Entry 9JQN (electron microscopy, 3.03 A resolution); this record covers chains C and D of the 12 polymer chains in the assembly.

== Chain C ==
Name: V(D)J recombination-activating protein 1
From: Mus musculus
Notes: EC 3.1.-.-, 2.3.2.27
UniProt: P15919 (RAG1_MOUSE); residues 1-1040 here = UniProt positions 1-1040
Sequence (1040 residues; row label = number of the first residue in the row):
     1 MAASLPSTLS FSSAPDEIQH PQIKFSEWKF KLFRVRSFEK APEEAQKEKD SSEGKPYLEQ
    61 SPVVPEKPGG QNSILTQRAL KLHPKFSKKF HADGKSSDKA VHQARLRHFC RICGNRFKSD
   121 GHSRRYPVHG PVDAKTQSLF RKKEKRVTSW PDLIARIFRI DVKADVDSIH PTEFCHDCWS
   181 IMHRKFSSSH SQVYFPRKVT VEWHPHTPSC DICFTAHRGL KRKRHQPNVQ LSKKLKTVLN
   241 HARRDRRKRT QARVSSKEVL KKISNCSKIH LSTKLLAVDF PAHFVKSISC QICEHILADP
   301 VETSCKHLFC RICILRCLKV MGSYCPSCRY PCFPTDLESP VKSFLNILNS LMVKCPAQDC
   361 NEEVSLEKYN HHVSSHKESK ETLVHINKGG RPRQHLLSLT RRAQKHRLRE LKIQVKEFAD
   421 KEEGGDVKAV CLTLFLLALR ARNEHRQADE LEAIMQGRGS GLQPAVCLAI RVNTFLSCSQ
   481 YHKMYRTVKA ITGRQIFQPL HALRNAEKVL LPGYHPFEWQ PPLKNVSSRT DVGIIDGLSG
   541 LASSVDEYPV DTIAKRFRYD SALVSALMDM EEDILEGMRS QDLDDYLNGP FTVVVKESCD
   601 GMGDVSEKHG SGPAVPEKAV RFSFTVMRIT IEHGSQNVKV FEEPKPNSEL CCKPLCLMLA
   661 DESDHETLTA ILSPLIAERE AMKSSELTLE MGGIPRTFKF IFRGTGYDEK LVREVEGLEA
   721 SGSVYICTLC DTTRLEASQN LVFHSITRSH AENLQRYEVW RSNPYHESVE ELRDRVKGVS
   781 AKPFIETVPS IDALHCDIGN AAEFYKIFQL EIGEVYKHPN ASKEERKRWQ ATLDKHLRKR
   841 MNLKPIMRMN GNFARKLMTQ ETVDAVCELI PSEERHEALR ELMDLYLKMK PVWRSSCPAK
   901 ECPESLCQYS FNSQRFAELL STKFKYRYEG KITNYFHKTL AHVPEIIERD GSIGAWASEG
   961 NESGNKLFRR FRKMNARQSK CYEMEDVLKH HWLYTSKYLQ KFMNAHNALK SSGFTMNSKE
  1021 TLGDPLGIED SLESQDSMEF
Unresolved in the structure: 1-460, 1008-1040
Bound ions: Ca2+: Asp-600 (shared with 1 residue of chain G); Zn2+: Cys-727, Cys-730, His-937, His-942
UniProt features mapped onto this chain:
  - zinc finger: Cys-290 to Arg-329 (RING-type), Leu-351 to Lys-380 (RAG1-type)
  - DNA-binding region: Gly-389 to Gln-456 (NBD)
  - binding site (Zn(2+)): Cys-266, His-270, Cys-290, Cys-293, His-295, Cys-305, His-307, Cys-310, Cys-313, Cys-325, Cys-328, Cys-355, Cys-360, His-372, His-376
  - binding site (a divalent metal cation): Asp-600, Asp-708, Glu-962
  - site: Trp-893 (Essential for DNA hairpin formation, participates in base-stacking interactions near the cleavage site)
  - cross-link: Lys-233 (Glycyl lysine isopeptide (Lys-Gly) (interchain with G-Cter in ubiquitin))
  - mutagenesis: Lys-233 (K233M: Abolishes autoubiquitination), His-307 (H307A: Displays lower E3 ligase activity and affects the joining step of V(D)J recombination), Cys-325 (C325G: Loss of E3 ligase activity and affects the joining step of V(D)J recombination), Arg-391 (R391A: Defects in converting nicked products to hairpins; R391L: Impairs DNA-binding and hairpin formation while maintaining some nicking activity), Arg-393 (R393A: Impairs DNA-binding and hairpin formation while maintaining some nicking activity), Arg-401 (R401A: Allows robust hairpin activity), Arg-402 (R402A: Defects in converting nicked products to hairpins), Lys-405 (K405A: Reduced hairpin activity), His-406 (H406A: Allows robust hairpin activity), Arg-407 (R407A: Impairs DNA-binding and reduces hairpin formation without affecting nicking activity), Asn-443 (N443A: Impairs DNA-binding; when associated with A-445), His-445 (H445A: Impairs DNA-binding; when associated with A-443), 23 further mutagenesis entries in UniProt

== Chain D ==
Name: V(D)J recombination-activating protein 2
From: Mus musculus
UniProt: P21784 (RAG2_MOUSE); residue numbers follow UniProt; this construct covers 1-527
Sequence (527 residues; row label = number of the first residue in the row):
     1 MSLQMVTVGH NIALIQPGFS LMNFDGQVFF FGQKGWPKRS CPTGVFHFDI KQNHLKLKPA
    61 IFSKDSCYLP PLRYPATCSY KGSIDSDKHQ YIIHGGKTPN NELSDKIYIM SVACKNNKKV
   121 TFRCTEKDLV GDVPEPRYGH SIDVVYSRGK SMGVLFGGRS YMPSTQRTTE KWNSVADCLP
   181 HVFLIDFEFG CATSYILPEL QDGLSFHVSI ARNDTVYILG GHSLASNIRP ANLYRIRVDL
   241 PLGTPAVNCT VLPGGISVSS AILTQTNNDE FVIVGGYQLE NQKRMVCSLV SLGDNTIEIS
   301 EMETPDWTSD IKHSKIWFGS NMGNGTIFLG IPGDNKQAMS EAFYFYTLRC SEEDLSEDQK
   361 IVSNSQTSTE DPGDSTPFED SEEFCFSAEA TSFDGDDEFD TYNEDDEDDE SVTGYWITCC
   421 PTCDVDINTW VPFYSTELNK PAMIYCSHGD GHWVHAQCMD LEERTLIHLS EGSNKYYCNE
   481 HVQIARALQT PKRNPPLQKP PMKSLHKKGS GKVLTPAKKS FLRRLFD
Unresolved in the structure: 82-87, 352-527
UniProt features mapped onto this chain:
  - zinc finger: Trp-416 to Ile-484 (PHD-type)
  - binding site (Zn(2+)): Cys-419, Cys-423, Cys-446, His-452, His-455, Cys-458, Cys-478, His-481
  - mutagenesis: Asp-128 (D128N: Does not affect the endonuclease activity of the RAG complex), Glu-199 (E199Q: Does not affect the endonuclease activity of the RAG complex), Asp-202 (D202N: Does not affect the endonuclease activity of the RAG complex), Glu-280 (E280Q: Does not affect the endonuclease activity of the RAG complex), Asp-310 (D310N: Does not affect the endonuclease activity of the RAG complex), Asp-358 (D358N: Does not affect the endonuclease activity of the RAG complex), Asp-374 (D374N: Does not affect the endonuclease activity of the RAG complex), Tyr-402 (Y402A: Reduced interaction with histones), Asn-403 (N403A: Reduced interaction with histones), Asp-406 (D406A: Reduced interaction with histones), Glu-407 (E407A: Reduced interaction with histones), Asp-408 (D408A: Induces a slight reduction in V(D)J recombination without affecting interaction with histones), 7 further mutagenesis entries in UniProt

== Interface between chain C and chain D ==
Contacting residue pairs - 89 pairs, chain C then chain D:
  Asn-525(C) / Ser-164(D)
  Asn-525(C) / Arg-167(D)
  Asn-525(C) / Thr-168(D)
  Asn-525(C) / Thr-169(D)  hydrogen bond (backbone-backbone)
  Asn-525(C) / Trp-172(D)
  Val-526(C) / Thr-169(D)
  Ser-527(C) / Thr-168(D)
  Ser-527(C) / Glu-170(D)  hydrogen bond
  Ile-535(C) / Glu-170(D)
  Leu-538(C) / Asn-173(D)  hydrogen bond (backbone-side chain)
  Ser-539(C) / Thr-169(D)
  Ser-539(C) / Glu-170(D)
  Ser-539(C) / Lys-171(D)
  Ser-539(C) / Trp-172(D)  hydrogen bond (backbone-backbone)
  Ser-539(C) / Asn-173(D)  hydrogen bond (backbone-backbone)
  Ser-539(C) / Ser-174(D)
  Gly-540(C) / Glu-170(D)
  Gly-540(C) / Lys-171(D)
  Gly-540(C) / Asn-173(D)
  Gly-540(C) / Ser-174(D)  hydrogen bond (backbone-backbone)
  Leu-541(C) / Asn-173(D)
  Ser-544(C) / Glu-280(D)
  Val-545(C) / Tyr-277(D)  hydrophobic
  Val-545(C) / Glu-280(D)
  Val-545(C) / Ile-316(D)  hydrophobic
  Asp-546(C) / Phe-206(D)
  Asp-546(C) / His-222(D)
  Asp-546(C) / Arg-229(D)  salt bridge
  Asp-546(C) / Ser-259(D)  hydrogen bond
  Asp-546(C) / Tyr-277(D)
  Glu-547(C) / Tyr-74(D)
  Glu-547(C) / Tyr-138(D)  hydrogen bond
  Glu-547(C) / Arg-159(D)  salt bridge
  Glu-547(C) / Phe-206(D)
  Tyr-548(C) / Gln-16(D)
  Tyr-548(C) / Pro-17(D)
  Tyr-548(C) / Arg-73(D)
  Tyr-548(C) / Tyr-74(D)
  Pro-549(C) / Pro-17(D)
  Asp-551(C) / Lys-336(D)  salt bridge
  Arg-556(C) / Thr-169(D)  hydrogen bond (side chain-backbone)
  Arg-558(C) / Glu-170(D)  salt bridge
  Ala-614(C) / Lys-336(D)  hydrogen bond (backbone-side chain)
  Val-615(C) / Lys-336(D)
  Pro-616(C) / Lys-336(D)
  Pro-616(C) / Gln-337(D)
  Glu-617(C) / Gln-337(D)
  Asp-664(C) / Lys-34(D)  salt bridge
  His-665(C) / Trp-36(D)
  His-665(C) / Pro-99(D)
  His-665(C) / Asn-100(D)  hydrogen bond
  Glu-666(C) / Lys-34(D)  salt bridge
  Glu-666(C) / Gly-35(D)  hydrogen bond (side chain-backbone)
  Glu-666(C) / Arg-73(D)
  Glu-666(C) / Pro-99(D)
  Thr-669(C) / Pro-99(D)  hydrogen bond (side chain-backbone)
  Thr-669(C) / Asn-100(D)
  Ala-670(C) / Asn-101(D)
  Ala-670(C) / Asn-173(D)  hydrogen bond (backbone-side chain)
  Pro-674(C) / Thr-169(D)
  Pro-674(C) / Trp-172(D)  hydrophobic
  Ala-677(C) / Trp-172(D)  hydrophobic
  Glu-678(C) / Thr-169(D)  hydrogen bond
  Glu-719(C) / Arg-39(D)
  Tyr-757(C) / Trp-36(D)
  Tyr-757(C) / Pro-70(D)
  Trp-760(C) / Pro-42(D)  hydrophobic
  Trp-760(C) / Tyr-68(D)  hydrophobic
  Arg-761(C) / Cys-67(D)
  Arg-761(C) / Tyr-68(D)  hydrogen bond (backbone-backbone)
  Arg-761(C) / Pro-70(D)
  Arg-761(C) / Lys-106(D)
  Arg-761(C) / Tyr-108(D)  hydrogen bond
  Arg-761(C) / Glu-126(D)  salt bridge
  Ser-762(C) / Cys-67(D)  hydrogen bond (backbone-side chain)
  Asn-763(C) / Lys-64(D)  hydrogen bond (side chain-backbone)
  Asn-763(C) / Ser-66(D)  hydrogen bond (side chain-backbone)
  His-766(C) / Lys-64(D)
  His-766(C) / Asp-65(D)
  Glu-767(C) / Lys-64(D)  hydrogen bond (backbone-backbone)
  Val-769(C) / Pro-42(D)  hydrophobic
  Val-769(C) / Tyr-68(D)
  Leu-772(C) / Tyr-68(D)  hydrophobic
  Arg-773(C) / Arg-39(D)
  Ser-780(C) / Trp-36(D)
  Ser-780(C) / Pro-37(D)
  Ala-781(C) / Trp-36(D)  hydrophobic
  Lys-782(C) / Trp-36(D)
  Lys-782(C) / Asn-100(D)  hydrogen bond (backbone-side chain)
Other interface residues (no listed pair), chain C (49 interface residues in all): Val-532, Ser-673, Ser-768, Glu-771, Pro-783, Phe-784
Other interface residues (no listed pair), chain D (45 interface residues in all): Glu-102, Ser-260, Lys-315

== Summary ==
The interface between chain C and chain D involves 49 residues on one side and 45 on the other; the contacts
include 22 hydrogen bonds and 7 salt bridges. Polar pairs include Asp-546(C)/Arg-229(D), Glu-547(C)/Arg-159(D)
and Asp-551(C)/Lys-336(D).
Here chain C is V(D)J recombination-activating protein 1 and chain D is V(D)J recombination-activating protein
2, both from Mus musculus. Entry 9JQN (CryoEM structure of mouse RAG SEC-2DNA) was determined by electron
microscopy, deposited together with 9JPU, 9JPX, 9JTS and 9JTU.
